PDB entry 6VE7 | electron microscopy, 3.60 A resolution | chains H and O of the 62 polymer chains in the assembly

# Chain H
Protein: Protein Flattop homolog
Source organism: Chlamydomonas reinhardtii
UniProt: A8IVJ1 (FLTOP_CHLRE); residues 1-137 here = UniProt positions 1-137
Chain sequence (137 residues; numbered 1 to 137; the number before each row is that of its first residue):
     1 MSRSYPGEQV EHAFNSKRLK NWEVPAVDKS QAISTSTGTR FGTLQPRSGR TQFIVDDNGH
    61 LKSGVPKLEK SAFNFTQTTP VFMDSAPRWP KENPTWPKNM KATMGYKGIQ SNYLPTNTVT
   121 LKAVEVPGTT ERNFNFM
Unresolved in the structure: 1, 137

# Chain O
Protein: Tubulin beta
Source organism: Chlamydomonas reinhardtii
UniProt: P04690 (TBB_CHLRE); numbering as in UniProt (aligned over 1-443)
Chain sequence (443 residues; each row starts with the number of its first residue):
     1 MREIVHIQGG QCGNQIGAKF WEVVSDEHGI DPTGTYHGDS DLQLERINVY FNEATGGRYV
    61 PRAILMDLEP GTMDSVRSGP YGQIFRPDNF VFGQTGAGNN WAKGHYTEGA ELIDSVLDVV
   121 RKEAESCDCL QGFQVCHSLG GGTGSGMGTL LISKIREEYP DRMMLTFSVV PSPKVSDTVV
   181 EPYNATLSVH QLVENADECM VLDNEALYDI CFRTLKLTTP TFGDLNHLIS AVMSGITCCL
   241 RFPGQLNADL RKLAVNLIPF PRLHFFMVGF TPLTSRGSQQ YRALTVPELT QQMWDAKNMM
   301 CAADPRHGRY LTASALFRGR MSTKEVDEQM LNVQNKNSSY FVEWIPNNVK SSVCDIPPKG
   361 LKMSATFIGN STAIQEMFKR VSEQFTAMFR RKAFLHWYTG EGMDEMEFTE AESNMNDLVS
   421 EYQQYQDASA EEEGEFEGEE EEA
Unresolved in the structure: 429-443
Residues lining bound ligands: GDP (guanosine-5'-diphosphate): Gly10, Gln11, Cys12, Gln15, Asp67, Asn99, Ser138, Gly140, Gly141, Gly142, Thr143, Gly144, Asp177, Glu181, Asn204, Phe222, Leu225, Asn226
Swiss-Prot annotation at these positions:
  - binding site (GTP): Gln11, Glu69, Ser138, Gly142, Thr143, Gly144, Asn204, Asn226
  - binding site (Mg(2+)): Glu69

# Interface between chain H and chain O
Contacting residue pairs - 48 pairs, chain H then chain O:
  Ser4(H) with Lys174(O)
  Tyr5(H) with Lys174(O), hydrogen bond (backbone-side chain); Arg380(O); Glu383(O); Gln384(O)
  Pro6(H) with Lys174(O)
  Gly7(H) with Lys174(O)
  Glu8(H) with Ala302(O); Ala303(O); Asp304(O); His307(O); Glu376(O)
  Gln9(H) with Asp209(O); Ala296(O); Lys297(O); Met299(O); Cys301(O), hydrogen bond (side chain-backbone); Ala302(O); Ala303(O), hydrogen bond (side chain-backbone)
  Val10(H) with Glu205(O); Asp209(O)
  Glu11(H) with Lys174(O), salt bridge
  His12(H) with Arg213(O), hydrogen bond
  Phe14(H) with Lys174(O); Glu205(O)
  Ile33(H) with Glu383(O)
  Phe41(H) with His307(O)
  Thr43(H) with His307(O); Glu376(O)
  Leu44(H) with Lys379(O), hydrogen bond (backbone-side chain); Glu383(O)
  Arg47(H) with Ser382(O), hydrogen bond; Thr386(O), hydrogen bond; Glu412(O), salt bridge; Asn416(O), hydrogen bond (backbone-side chain)
  Ser48(H) with Asn416(O)
  Gly49(H) with Ser413(O); Asn416(O)
  Arg50(H) with Thr409(O)
  Thr51(H) with Thr386(O); Phe389(O); Glu412(O), hydrogen bond
  Gln52(H) with Arg390(O)
  Phe53(H) with Phe389(O); Arg390(O)
  Ile54(H) with Arg390(O), hydrogen bond (backbone-backbone)
  Val55(H) with Arg391(O)
  Leu61(H) with Arg391(O)
Also at the interface, not in a pair above, chain H (29 interface residues in all): Arg40, Gln45, Pro46, Asp56, Asp57
Also at the interface, not in a pair above, chain O (31 interface residues in all): Pro173, Ala206, Lys392, Glu410, Gln423

# Summary
29 residues of chain H face 31 of chain O across their interface; the contacts include 10 hydrogen bonds and 2
salt bridges. Polar contacts include Glu11(H)-Lys174(O), Arg47(H)-Glu412(O) and Tyr5(H)-Lys174(O). Bound to
chain O: GDP.
Here chain H is Protein Flattop homolog and chain O is Tubulin beta, both from Chlamydomonas reinhardtii.
Entry 6VE7 (The inner junction complex of Chlamydomonas reinhardtii doublet microtubule) was determined by
electron microscopy.
